3JRH - chains A and C of the 4 polymer chains in the assembly; structure by X-ray diffraction, 2.88 A resolution.

== Chain A ==
Name: DNA-binding protein fis
Source organism: Escherichia coli
UniProtKB: P0A6R3 (FIS_ECOLI); residue numbers follow UniProt; this construct covers 1-98
Sequence (98 residues; row label = number of the first residue in the row):
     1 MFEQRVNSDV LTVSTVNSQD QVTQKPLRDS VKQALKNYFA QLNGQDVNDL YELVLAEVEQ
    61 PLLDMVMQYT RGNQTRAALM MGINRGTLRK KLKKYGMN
Unresolved in the structure: 1-7
UniProt features mapped onto this chain:
  - DNA-binding region: Gln-74 to Lys-93 (H-T-H motif)
  - region: Asn-17 to Gly-44 (Required for the stimulation of HIN-mediated recombination)

== Chain C ==
Molecule: 27-nt DNA strand
Sequence (27 nucleotides; numbered 1 to 27; the number before each row is that of its first residue):
     1 AAATTTGTTT CAATTTGGAG CAAATTT

== Interface between chain A and chain C ==
Contacting residue pairs (9; chain A residue first):
  Ile-83(A) / DG17(C)  phosphate contact
  Asn-84(A) / DG17(C)  hydrogen bond to the phosphate
  Asn-84(A) / DG18(C)  hydrogen bond to the base
  Arg-85(A) / DG20(C)  base contact
  Thr-87(A) / DT16(C)  sugar contact
  Thr-87(A) / DG17(C)  hydrogen bond to the phosphate
  Lys-90(A) / DT15(C)  hydrogen bond to the phosphate
  Lys-90(A) / DT16(C)  salt bridge to the phosphate
  Lys-91(A) / DT16(C)  salt bridge to the phosphate
Also at the interface, not in a pair above, chain A (7 interface residues in all): Gly-82

== Summary ==
7 residues of chain A and 5 residues of chain C are in contact; the contacts include 4 hydrogen bonds and 2
salt bridges. Polar contacts include Asn-84(A)/DG18(C), Asn-84(A)/DG17(C) and Thr-87(A)/DG17(C).
Here chain A is DNA-binding protein fis (Escherichia coli) and chain C is a 27-nt DNA strand. Entry 3JRH
(Crystal structure of Fis bound to 27 bp non consensus sequence DNA F21) was determined by X-ray diffraction,
deposited together with 3IV5, 3JR9, 3JRA, 3JRB, 3JRC, 3JRD and 4 further entries.
